4NJ7 - chain A; structure by X-ray diffraction, 3.00 A resolution.

== Chain A ==
Molecule: Auxin response factor 7
Source organism: Arabidopsis thaliana
Notes: fragment: PB1 Domain
UniProtKB: P93022 (ARFG_ARATH); residues 1037-1127 here correspond to UniProt positions 1036-1126 (UniProt number = residue number - 1)
Amino-acid sequence (95 residues; numbered 1033 to 1127; the number before each row is that of its first residue):
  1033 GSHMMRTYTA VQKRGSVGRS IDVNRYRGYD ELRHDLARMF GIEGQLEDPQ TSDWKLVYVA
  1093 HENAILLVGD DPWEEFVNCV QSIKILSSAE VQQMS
Disordered / not traced: 1033-1039, 1081-1085, 1093-1094, 1124-1127
Construct notes: expression tag (1033-1036); engineered mutation A1042 (Lys1041 in P93022), A1092 (Asp1091 in P93022), A1096 (Asp1095 in P93022)
Modified positions: Mse1036, Mse1037, Mse1126 (selenomethionine); Mse1071 (selenomethionine; parent Met)

== In short ==
Chain A is Auxin response factor 7 (Arabidopsis thaliana); the structure, PB1 Domain of AtARF7 - SeMet
Derivative, was determined by X-ray diffraction (same publication as 4NJ6).
